PDB entry 2FM2 | X-ray diffraction, 2.70 A resolution | chains B and D of the 4 polymer chains in the assembly

[Chain B (and D)]
Name: NS4a protein
Notes: fragment: residues 24-39 with 2 LYS at both C and N-terminal; chain D of this document is another copy of the same molecule, construct and numbering; everything in this record applies to it too
Amino-acid sequence (23 residues; row label = number of the first residue in the row):
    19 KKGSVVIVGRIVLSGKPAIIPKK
Not modelled in the structure: 19, 41 (chain D: 19-20, 37-41)

[Chain B / chain D interface]
Contacting residue pairs (12):
  Gly33(B) - Ser32(D)
  Lys34(B) - Leu31(D)
  Lys34(B) - Ser32(D)
  Lys34(B) - Gly33(D)  hydrogen bond (backbone-backbone)
  Pro35(B) - Val30(D)
  Pro35(B) - Leu31(D)
  Ala36(B) - Ile29(D)
  Ala36(B) - Val30(D)  hydrogen bond (backbone-backbone)
  Ile37(B) - Arg28(D)
  Ile37(B) - Ile29(D)  hydrophobic
  Ile38(B) - Arg28(D)  hydrogen bond (backbone-backbone)
  Ile38(B) - Val30(D)  hydrophobic

[Overview]
Chain B and chain D each contribute 6 residues to their interface, with 3 hydrogen bonds. The backbones
hydrogen-bond at Lys34(B)-Gly33(D), Ala36(B)-Val30(D) and Ile38(B)-Arg28(D).
Chain B and chain D are both NS4a protein; the structure, HCV NS3-4A protease domain complexed with a
ketoamide inhibitor, SCH446211, was determined by X-ray diffraction.
